PDB entry 7BXS | X-ray diffraction, 2.50 A resolution | chains A and B

[Chain A (and B)]
Molecule: 2-amino-3-ketobutyrate coenzyme A ligase
Source organism: Cupriavidus necator
Notes: EC 2.3.1.29; chain B of this document is another copy of the same molecule, construct and numbering; everything in this record applies to it too
UniProtKB: Q0K313 (Q0K313_CUPNH); residues 1-399 here = UniProt positions 1-399
Chain sequence (411 residues; numbered -3 to 407; the number before each row is that of its first residue; numbers below 1 keep their minus sign (Met-3 is residue -3)):
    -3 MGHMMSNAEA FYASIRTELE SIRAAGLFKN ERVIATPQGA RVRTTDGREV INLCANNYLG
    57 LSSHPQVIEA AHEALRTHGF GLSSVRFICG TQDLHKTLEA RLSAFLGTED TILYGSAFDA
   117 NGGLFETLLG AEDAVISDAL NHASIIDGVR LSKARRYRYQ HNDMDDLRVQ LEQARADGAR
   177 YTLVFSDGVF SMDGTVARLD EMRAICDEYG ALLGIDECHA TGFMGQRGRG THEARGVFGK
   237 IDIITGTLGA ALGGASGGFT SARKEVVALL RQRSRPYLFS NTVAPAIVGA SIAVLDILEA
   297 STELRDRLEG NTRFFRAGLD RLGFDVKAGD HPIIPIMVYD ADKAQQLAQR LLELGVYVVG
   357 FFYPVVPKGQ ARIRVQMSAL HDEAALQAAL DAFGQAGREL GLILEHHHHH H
Not modelled in the structure: -3 to 0, 400-407
Sequence notes: expression tag (-3 to 0, 400-407); conflict Ala246 (Lys in Q0K313)
Residues lining bound ligands:
  - N-pyridoxyl-glycine-5-monophosphate (PLG; N-glycine-[3-hydroxy-2-methyl-5-phosphonooxymethyl-pyridin-4-yl-methane]), molecule 1: Asn52, Ser112, Ala113, Phe114, Asn117, His138, Ser140, Asp183, Ser187, Asp212, Cys214, His215, Thr243, Gly253, Arg370
  - N-pyridoxyl-glycine-5-monophosphate (PLG), molecule 2: Val81, Ile84, Phe275, Ser276, Asn277
Reported in the primary citation:
  - binding site for N-pyridoxyl-glycine-5-monophosphate: Asn52, His215, Arg370
  - catalytic residues: Ser187, His215 (by similarity / conservation)
  - catalytic residues: His138
  - mutagenesis - H138F: abolished catalytic activity (TA activity)

[Chain A / chain B interface]
Pairs across the interface (219; chain A residue first):
  Asn3(A) - Tyr177(B)
  Asn3(A) - Tyr205(B)  hydrogen bond (side chain-backbone)
  Asn3(A) - Gly206(B)
  Ala4(A) - Gly206(B)  hydrogen bond (backbone-backbone)
  Ala4(A) - Leu208(B)  hydrophobic
  Glu5(A) - Arg259(B)  salt bridge
  Ala6(A) - Tyr177(B)
  Phe7(A) - Leu124(B)
  Phe7(A) - Tyr177(B)
  Phe7(A) - Leu208(B)  hydrophobic
  Tyr8(A) - Leu208(B)  hydrophobic
  Tyr8(A) - Asp238(B)  hydrogen bond
  Tyr8(A) - Arg259(B)
  Tyr8(A) - Glu261(B)
  Tyr8(A) - Val262(B)  hydrophobic
  Ser10(A) - Tyr177(B)  hydrogen bond
  Ile11(A) - Glu261(B)
  Ile11(A) - Leu265(B)  hydrophobic
  Arg12(A) - Glu261(B)  salt bridge
  Glu14(A) - Leu265(B)
  Leu15(A) - Glu261(B)
  Leu15(A) - Ala264(B)  hydrophobic
  Leu15(A) - Leu265(B)
  Ile18(A) - Arg269(B)
  Leu23(A) - Gln268(B)
  Phe24(A) - Gln268(B)
  Lys25(A) - Phe83(B)
  Lys25(A) - Gln268(B)  hydrogen bond (side chain-backbone)
  Lys25(A) - Leu274(B)
  Glu27(A) - Arg82(B)  salt bridge
  Glu27(A) - Thr87(B)
  Glu27(A) - Arg267(B)
  Glu27(A) - Tyr273(B)  hydrogen bond
  Arg28(A) - Thr87(B)
  Val29(A) - Thr87(B)
  Val29(A) - Gln88(B)
  Val29(A) - Asp89(B)
  Ile30(A) - Cys85(B)
  Ile30(A) - Thr87(B)  hydrogen bond (backbone-backbone)
  Ile30(A) - Gln88(B)
  Ile30(A) - Asp89(B)  hydrogen bond (backbone-backbone)
  Ala31(A) - His74(B)
  Ala31(A) - Asp89(B)
  Thr32(A) - Gln88(B)  hydrogen bond (backbone-side chain)
  Pro33(A) - Thr73(B)
  Pro33(A) - His74(B)
  Pro33(A) - Gly75(B)
  Gln34(A) - Gly77(B)
  Gln34(A) - Leu78(B)  hydrogen bond (side chain-backbone)
  Gln34(A) - Ser79(B)
  Gln34(A) - Cys85(B)  hydrogen bond (side chain-backbone)
  Asn48(A) - Cys85(B)
  Cys50(A) - Ile84(B)
  Cys50(A) - Cys85(B)  hydrogen bond (backbone-side chain)
  Ala51(A) - Ser79(B)
  Ala51(A) - Cys85(B)  hydrophobic
  Asn52(A) - Ser79(B)  hydrogen bond (backbone-backbone)
  Asn52(A) - Ser80(B)
  Asn53(A) - Ser79(B)  hydrogen bond (backbone-side chain)
  Ser58(A) - Phe76(B)  hydrogen bond (backbone-backbone)
  Ser58(A) - Gly77(B)  hydrogen bond (backbone-backbone)
  Ser58(A) - Ser79(B)  hydrogen bond
  Val63(A) - Phe76(B)  hydrophobic
  Ala67(A) - Leu71(B)  hydrophobic
  Ala67(A) - Phe76(B)  hydrophobic
  His68(A) - His68(B)  hydrogen bond
  His68(A) - Leu71(B)
  His68(A) - Arg72(B)
  Leu71(A) - Ala67(B)  hydrophobic
  Leu71(A) - His68(B)
  Leu71(A) - Leu71(B)  hydrophobic
  Thr73(A) - Pro33(B)
  His74(A) - Ala31(B)
  His74(A) - Pro33(B)
  Gly75(A) - Pro33(B)
  Phe76(A) - Ser58(B)  hydrogen bond (backbone-backbone)
  Phe76(A) - Val63(B)  hydrophobic
  Phe76(A) - Ala67(B)  hydrophobic
  Phe76(A) - Gly249(B)
  Phe76(A) - Ala251(B)  hydrophobic
  Phe76(A) - Ala286(B)  hydrophobic
  Gly77(A) - Gln34(B)
  Gly77(A) - Ser58(B)  hydrogen bond (backbone-backbone)
  Gly77(A) - Gly249(B)
  Gly77(A) - Gly250(B)
  Gly77(A) - Ala251(B)
  Leu78(A) - Gln34(B)  hydrogen bond (backbone-side chain)
  Leu78(A) - Gly250(B)  hydrogen bond (backbone-backbone)
  Ser79(A) - Ala51(B)
  Ser79(A) - Asn52(B)  hydrogen bond (backbone-backbone)
  Ser79(A) - Asn53(B)  hydrogen bond (side chain-backbone)
  Ser79(A) - Ser58(B)  hydrogen bond
  Ser79(A) - Gly245(B)
  Ser79(A) - Ala246(B)
  Ser79(A) - Gly250(B)  hydrogen bond (backbone-backbone)
  Arg82(A) - Glu27(B)  salt bridge
  Phe83(A) - Lys25(B)
  Phe83(A) - Val355(B)
  Phe83(A) - Gly356(B)
  Phe83(A) - Val361(B)  hydrophobic
  Ile84(A) - Cys50(B)
  Ile84(A) - Tyr353(B)  hydrogen bond (backbone-side chain)
  Ile84(A) - Val355(B)
  Ile84(A) - Phe357(B)  hydrophobic
  Ile84(A) - Arg370(B)
  Cys85(A) - Ile30(B)  hydrophobic
  Cys85(A) - Gln34(B)  hydrogen bond (backbone-side chain)
  Cys85(A) - Asn48(B)  hydrogen bond
  Cys85(A) - Cys50(B)
  Cys85(A) - Ala51(B)  hydrophobic
  Cys85(A) - Tyr353(B)
  Thr87(A) - Glu27(B)  hydrogen bond
  Thr87(A) - Arg28(B)
  Thr87(A) - Val29(B)
  Thr87(A) - Ile30(B)  hydrogen bond (backbone-backbone)
  Gln88(A) - Val29(B)
  Gln88(A) - Ile30(B)
  Gln88(A) - Thr32(B)  hydrogen bond (side chain-backbone)
  Gln88(A) - Pro33(B)
  Asp89(A) - Val29(B)
  Asp89(A) - Ile30(B)  hydrogen bond (backbone-backbone)
  Asp89(A) - Ala31(B)
  Ser112(A) - Asp115(B)
  Ser112(A) - Ser276(B)
  Phe114(A) - Arg271(B)
  Phe114(A) - Pro272(B)  hydrophobic
  Phe114(A) - Phe275(B)
  Phe114(A) - Ser276(B)
  Asp115(A) - Phe114(B)
  Asp115(A) - Asp115(B)
  Glu122(A) - Arg146(B)  salt bridge
  Leu124(A) - Phe7(B)
  His138(A) - Phe275(B)
  Ala139(A) - Arg271(B)  hydrogen bond (backbone-side chain)
  Ala139(A) - Phe275(B)  hydrophobic
  Asp143(A) - Leu147(B)
  Asp143(A) - Arg271(B)  salt bridge
  Arg146(A) - Glu122(B)  salt bridge
  Arg146(A) - Leu147(B)  hydrogen bond (side chain-backbone)
  Arg146(A) - Arg271(B)
  Leu147(A) - Asp143(B)
  Leu147(A) - Arg146(B)  hydrogen bond (backbone-side chain)
  Tyr177(A) - Asn3(B)
  Tyr177(A) - Ala6(B)  hydrogen bond (side chain-backbone)
  Tyr177(A) - Phe7(B)
  Tyr177(A) - Ser10(B)  hydrogen bond
  Tyr205(A) - Asn3(B)
  Gly206(A) - Asn3(B)
  Gly206(A) - Ala4(B)
  Leu208(A) - Phe7(B)  hydrophobic
  Leu208(A) - Tyr8(B)
  Asp238(A) - Tyr8(B)  hydrogen bond
  Gly245(A) - Ser79(B)
  Gly245(A) - Asn277(B)
  Ala246(A) - Ser79(B)
  Gly249(A) - Phe76(B)
  Gly249(A) - Gly77(B)
  Gly250(A) - Gly77(B)
  Gly250(A) - Leu78(B)  hydrogen bond (backbone-backbone)
  Gly250(A) - Ser79(B)  hydrogen bond (backbone-backbone)
  Gly250(A) - Asn277(B)  hydrogen bond (backbone-side chain)
  Ala251(A) - Phe76(B)
  Ala251(A) - Gly77(B)
  Ala251(A) - Asn277(B)  hydrogen bond (backbone-side chain)
  Ala251(A) - Thr278(B)
  Ala251(A) - Ala280(B)
  Ser252(A) - Ser252(B)
  Arg259(A) - Glu5(B)  salt bridge
  Arg259(A) - Tyr8(B)
  Glu261(A) - Tyr8(B)
  Glu261(A) - Ile11(B)
  Glu261(A) - Arg12(B)  salt bridge
  Glu261(A) - Leu15(B)
  Val262(A) - Phe7(B)  hydrophobic
  Val262(A) - Tyr8(B)  hydrophobic
  Ala264(A) - Leu15(B)
  Leu265(A) - Ile11(B)  hydrophobic
  Leu265(A) - Leu15(B)
  Leu265(A) - Ile18(B)  hydrophobic
  Arg267(A) - Lys25(B)
  Gln268(A) - Leu23(B)
  Gln268(A) - Phe24(B)
  Gln268(A) - Lys25(B)  hydrogen bond (side chain-backbone)
  Gln268(A) - Pro360(B)
  Arg269(A) - Glu14(B)  salt bridge
  Arg269(A) - Ile18(B)
  Arg269(A) - Tyr359(B)
  Arg269(A) - Pro360(B)
  Arg271(A) - Ala139(B)  hydrogen bond (side chain-backbone)
  Arg271(A) - Asp143(B)  salt bridge
  Arg271(A) - Arg146(B)
  Pro272(A) - Phe114(B)  hydrophobic
  Tyr273(A) - Glu27(B)  hydrogen bond
  Leu274(A) - Lys25(B)
  Leu274(A) - Pro360(B)  hydrophobic
  Phe275(A) - Phe114(B)
  Phe275(A) - His138(B)
  Phe275(A) - Ala139(B)  hydrophobic
  Ser276(A) - Ser112(B)
  Ser276(A) - Phe114(B)
  Asn277(A) - Gly245(B)
  Asn277(A) - Gly250(B)  hydrogen bond (side chain-backbone)
  Asn277(A) - Ala251(B)  hydrogen bond (side chain-backbone)
  Thr278(A) - Ala251(B)
  Ala280(A) - Ala251(B)
  Ile283(A) - Phe76(B)  hydrophobic
  Ala286(A) - Phe76(B)  hydrophobic
  Tyr353(A) - Ile84(B)  hydrogen bond (side chain-backbone)
  Tyr353(A) - Cys85(B)
  Val355(A) - Phe83(B)
  Val355(A) - Ile84(B)
  Gly356(A) - Phe83(B)
  Phe357(A) - Ile84(B)  hydrophobic
  Tyr359(A) - Arg269(B)
  Pro360(A) - Arg269(B)
  Pro360(A) - Leu274(B)  hydrophobic
  Val361(A) - Phe83(B)  hydrophobic
  Val361(A) - Phe275(B)  hydrophobic
  Arg370(A) - Ile84(B)
Other interface residues (no listed pair), chain A (108 interface residues in all): Thr41, Leu57, Ser59, Ile64, Arg72, Ser80, Lys92, Leu125, Ile142, Ser148, Arg176, Met188, Ala282
Other interface residues (no listed pair), chain B (106 interface residues in all): Thr41, Ile64, Lys92, Leu125, Ile142, Arg176, Met188, Ala207, Ala282, Ile283

[Summary]
108 residues of chain A and 106 residues of chain B are in contact; the contacts include 49 hydrogen bonds and
11 salt bridges. Polar contacts include Glu5(A)-Arg259(B), Arg12(A)-Glu261(B) and Glu27(A)-Arg82(B). Bound to
chain A: N-pyridoxyl-glycine-5-monophosphate. The paper reports catalytic residues Ser187(A), His215(A) and
His138(A); H138F of chain A abolishes catalytic activity (TA activity).
Chain A and chain B are both 2-amino-3-ketobutyrate coenzyme A ligase (Cupriavidus necator); the structure,
2-amino-3-ketobutyrate CoA ligase from Cupriavidus necator glycine binding form, was determined by X-ray
diffraction (same publication as 7BXP and 7BXR).
